Entry 3QQO (X-ray diffraction, 2.90 A resolution); this record covers chains B and D of the 6 polymer chains in the assembly.

Chain B (and D):
Protein: Hemagglutinin
Source organism: Influenza A virus
Notes: fragment: HA2 chain ectodomain; chain D of this document is another copy of the same molecule, construct and numbering; everything in this record applies to it too
UniProt: C7S226 (C7S226_I57A0); residues 1-174 here correspond to UniProt positions 341-514 (UniProt number = residue number + 340)
Chain sequence (174 residues; each row starts with the number of its first residue):
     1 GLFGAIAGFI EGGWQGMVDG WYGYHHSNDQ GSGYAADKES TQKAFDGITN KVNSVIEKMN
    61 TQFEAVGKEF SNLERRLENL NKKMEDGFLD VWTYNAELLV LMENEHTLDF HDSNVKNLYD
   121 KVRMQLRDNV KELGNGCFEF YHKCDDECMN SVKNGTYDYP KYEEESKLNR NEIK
Not modelled in the structure: 173-174
Cystine bridges: Cys144-Cys148
Sequence notes: engineered mutation His106 (Arg446 in C7S226)
Reported in the primary citation:
  - conformationally variable residues (loop rearrangement, side-chain flip): Phe63, Glu64, Glu69, Phe70, His106
  - self-association interface (contacts with another copy of this molecule); pairs are residue here / residue on that copy: Glu64-Lys82, Glu64-Asp86, Glu74-Arg76 (salt bridge)

Chain B / chain D interface:
Pairs across the interface - 50 pairs, chain B then chain D:
  Gly1(B) - Asn117(D)
  Leu2(B) - Phe3(D)
  Leu2(B) - Ser113(D)  hydrogen bond (backbone-side chain)
  Phe3(B) - Phe3(D)  hydrophobic
  Gly4(B) - Asn117(D)
  Arg76(B) - Glu69(D)  hydrogen bond (side chain-backbone)
  Arg76(B) - Phe70(D)
  Arg76(B) - Glu74(D)  salt bridge
  Leu77(B) - Leu77(D)  hydrophobic
  Leu80(B) - Met84(D)  hydrophobic
  Lys82(B) - Glu64(D)  salt bridge
  Lys83(B) - Glu64(D)
  Lys83(B) - Ala65(D)  hydrogen bond (side chain-backbone)
  Lys83(B) - Glu85(D)
  Met84(B) - Met84(D)
  Met84(B) - Phe88(D)
  Asp86(B) - Gln62(D)
  Asp86(B) - Glu64(D)
  Gly87(B) - Phe88(D)
  Phe88(B) - Phe88(D)  hydrophobic
  Leu89(B) - Gln62(D)
  Asp90(B) - Asn60(D)  hydrogen bond
  Asp90(B) - Gln62(D)
  Asp90(B) - Trp92(D)
  Val91(B) - Trp92(D)  hydrophobic
  Tyr94(B) - Val55(D)  hydrogen bond (side chain-backbone)
  Tyr94(B) - Lys58(D)
  Tyr94(B) - Met59(D)  hydrophobic
  Tyr94(B) - Trp92(D)  hydrophobic
  Tyr94(B) - Leu99(D)
  Asn95(B) - Asn95(D)  hydrogen bond
  Glu97(B) - Lys58(D)
  Leu98(B) - Ser54(D)
  Leu98(B) - Lys58(D)
  Leu98(B) - Leu99(D)  hydrophobic
  Leu101(B) - Ser54(D)
  Met102(B) - Leu99(D)  hydrophobic
  Met102(B) - Glu103(D)
  Glu105(B) - His106(D)
  His106(B) - His106(D)
  Tyr119(B) - Met124(D)
  Lys131(B) - Arg127(D)
  Lys131(B) - Tyr159(D)
  Lys131(B) - Glu163(D)  salt bridge
  Glu132(B) - Met124(D)
  Glu132(B) - Arg127(D)
  Leu133(B) - Arg127(D)
  Gly134(B) - Met124(D)
  Arg170(B) - Lys167(D)
  Asn171(B) - Lys167(D)  hydrogen bond (backbone-side chain)
Other interface residues (no listed pair), chain B (32 interface residues in all): Phe9
Other interface residues (no listed pair), chain D (37 interface residues in all): Thr61, Phe63, Leu80, Asn81, Val91, Met102, Asp109, Phe110, Arg123

Summary:
The interface between chain B and chain D involves 32 residues on one side and 37 on the other, with 7
hydrogen bonds and 3 salt bridges. Polar pairs include Arg76(B)-Glu74(D), Lys82(B)-Glu64(D) and
Lys131(B)-Glu163(D). The paper reports conformational variability at Phe63(B), Glu64(B) and Glu69(B) among
others; a self-association interface involving Glu64(B) and Glu74(B).
Chain B and chain D are both Hemagglutinin (Influenza A virus); the structure, Crystal structure of HA2 R106H
mutant of H2 hemagglutinin, acidic pH form, was determined by X-ray diffraction (same publication as 3QQB,
3QQE and 3QQI).
